4N8H - chain A; structure by X-ray diffraction, 2.40 A resolution.

== Chain A ==
Protein: 4-hydroxybutyrate coenzyme A transferase
Source organism: Yersinia pestis
Reference sequence: Q9ZC36 (Q9ZC36_YERPE); residues 1-440 here = UniProt positions 1-440
Amino-acid sequence (476 residues; each row starts with the number of its first residue; numbers below 1 keep their minus sign (Met-35 is residue -35)):
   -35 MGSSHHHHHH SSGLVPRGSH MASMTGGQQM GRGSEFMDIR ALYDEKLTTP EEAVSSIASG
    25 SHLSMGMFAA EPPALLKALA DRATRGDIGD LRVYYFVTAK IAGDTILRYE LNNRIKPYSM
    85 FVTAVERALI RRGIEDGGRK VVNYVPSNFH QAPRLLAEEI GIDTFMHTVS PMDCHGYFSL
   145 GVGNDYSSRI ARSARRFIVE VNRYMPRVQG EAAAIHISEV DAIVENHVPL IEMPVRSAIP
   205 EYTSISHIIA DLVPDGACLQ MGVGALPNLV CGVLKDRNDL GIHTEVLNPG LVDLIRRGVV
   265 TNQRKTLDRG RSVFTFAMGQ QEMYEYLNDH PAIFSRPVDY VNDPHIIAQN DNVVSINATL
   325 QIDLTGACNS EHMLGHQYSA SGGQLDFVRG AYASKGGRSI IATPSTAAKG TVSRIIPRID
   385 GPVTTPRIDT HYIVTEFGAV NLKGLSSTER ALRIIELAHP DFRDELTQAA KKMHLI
Disordered / not traced: -35 to 0
Construct notes: initiating methionine (-35); expression tag (-34 to 0); engineered mutation Val61 (Glu in Q9ZC36)
What the authors report for this chain:
  - conformationally variable residues (side-chain flip): Phe85
  - mutagenesis - M31H, F60V, F85H, F85Y, F113L, F113Q, Q224S, V227G, V227W, E249A, E249D: abolished catalytic activity
  - mutagenesis - M31G, F60M, E61V: increased catalytic activity

== In short ==
From the paper: M31H, F60V and F85H, among others, abolish catalytic activity; conformational variability at
Phe85; 14 substitutions were tested in all.
Chain A is 4-hydroxybutyrate coenzyme A transferase (Yersinia pestis); the structure, E61V mutant, RipA
structure, was determined by X-ray diffraction, deposited together with 4N8I, 4N8J, 4N8K and 4N8L.
